PDB entry 7QRU | electron microscopy, 2.24 A resolution | chains B and G of the 8 polymer chains in the assembly

[Chain B]
Protein: Na(+)/H(+) antiporter subunit B
From: Alkalihalophilus pseudofirmus
UniProtKB: A0A1Q9PN06 (A0A1Q9PN06_ALKPS); residue numbers follow UniProt; this construct covers 1-144
Sequence (144 residues; row label = number of the first residue in the row):
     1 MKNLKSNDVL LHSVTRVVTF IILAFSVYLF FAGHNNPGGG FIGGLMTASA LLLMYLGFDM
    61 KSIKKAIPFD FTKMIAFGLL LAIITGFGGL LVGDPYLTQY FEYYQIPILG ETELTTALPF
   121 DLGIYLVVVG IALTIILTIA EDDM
Not modelled in the structure: 1-4
Sequence notes: conflict Ile84 (Val in A0A1Q9PN06)
Reported in the primary citation:
  - conformationally variable residues (side-chain flip): Phe41

[Chain G]
Protein: Na+/H+ antiporter subunit G1
From: Alkalihalophilus pseudofirmus
UniProtKB: A0A1Q9PMU8 (A0A1Q9PMU8_ALKPS); residues 1-119 here = UniProt positions 1-119
Sequence (133 residues; row label = number of the first residue in the row):
     1 MTAVEIIISI FVLIGGFLSL LGSIGIIRFP DVYGRLHAAT KSATLGVISI MLATFLFFFL
    61 VHGEFVGKLL LTILFVFLTA PVAGMMMGRS AYRVGVPLWE KSTQDDLKKM YEKKMKGSNH
   121 HHHHHDYKDD DDK
Not modelled in the structure: 114-133
Sequence notes: expression tag (120-133)

[Interface between chain B and chain G]
Residue-residue contacts (12):
  Ser6(B) - Arg93(G)
  Asn7(B) - Arg89(G)  hydrogen bond (backbone-side chain)
  Asp8(B) - Arg89(G)  salt bridge
  Leu10(B) - Met85(G)  hydrophobic
  Leu11(B) - Val82(G)  hydrophobic
  Leu11(B) - Met86(G)  hydrophobic
  Val14(B) - Val82(G)  hydrophobic
  Val17(B) - Leu78(G)  hydrophobic
  Val18(B) - Phe75(G)  hydrophobic
  Ile21(B) - Leu71(G)  hydrophobic
  Ile21(B) - Phe75(G)  hydrophobic
  Tyr28(B) - Lys68(G)  hydrogen bond
Also at the interface, not in a pair above, chain B (12 interface residues in all): Lys5, Ile22
Also at the interface, not in a pair above, chain G (10 interface residues in all): Leu74

[Summary]
The interface between chain B and chain G involves 12 residues on one side and 10 on the other; the contacts
include 2 hydrogen bonds and 1 salt bridge. Among the polar pairs are Asp8(B)-Arg89(G), Asn7(B)-Arg89(G) and
Tyr28(B)-Lys68(G). The paper reports conformational variability at Phe41(B).
Here chain B is Na(+)/H(+) antiporter subunit B and chain G is Na+/H+ antiporter subunit G1, both from
Alkalihalophilus pseudofirmus. Entry 7QRU (Structure of Bacillus pseudofirmus Mrp antiporter complex, monomer)
was determined by electron microscopy.
